3MBP - chain A; structure by X-ray diffraction, 1.70 A resolution.

== Chain A ==
Protein: Maltodextrin-binding protein
Source organism: Escherichia coli
UniProt: P02928 (MALE_ECOLI); residues 1-370 here correspond to UniProt positions 27-396 (UniProt number = residue number + 26)
Amino-acid sequence (370 residues; each row starts with the number of its first residue):
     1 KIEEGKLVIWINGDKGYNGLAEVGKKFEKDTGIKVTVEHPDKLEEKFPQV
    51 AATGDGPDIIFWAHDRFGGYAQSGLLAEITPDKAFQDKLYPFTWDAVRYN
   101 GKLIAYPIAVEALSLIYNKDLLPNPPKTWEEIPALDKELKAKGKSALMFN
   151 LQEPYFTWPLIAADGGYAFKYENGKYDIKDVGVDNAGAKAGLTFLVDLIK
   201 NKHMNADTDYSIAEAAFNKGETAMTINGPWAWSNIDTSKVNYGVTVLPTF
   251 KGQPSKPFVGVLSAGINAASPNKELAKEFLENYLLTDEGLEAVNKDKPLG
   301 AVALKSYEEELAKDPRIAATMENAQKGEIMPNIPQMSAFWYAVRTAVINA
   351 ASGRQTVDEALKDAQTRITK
Reported in the primary citation:
  - binding site for alpha-D-glucopyranose: D14, K15, E44, W62, D65, R66, E111, E153, Y155, W230, W340, Y341
  - conformationally variable residues (side-chain flip): W62, R66, Y341
  - specificity-determining residues: K15 (proposed by the authors, not directly observed)

== In short ==
The paper reports a binding site for alpha-D-glucopyranose at D14, K15 and E44 among others; the specificity
determinant K15.
Chain A is Maltodextrin-binding protein (Escherichia coli); the structure, Maltodextrin-binding protein with
bound maltotriose, was determined by X-ray diffraction (same publication as 4MBP and 1ANF).
